PDB entry 5WBR | X-ray diffraction, 2.58 A resolution | chains A and B

== Chain A (and B) ==
Protein: Ketohexokinase
Source organism: Homo sapiens
Notes: EC 2.7.1.3; chain B of this document is another copy of the same molecule, construct and numbering; everything in this record applies to it too
Reference sequence: P50053 (KHK_HUMAN); numbering as in UniProt (aligned over 5-298)
Sequence (313 residues; numbered -14 to 298; the number before each row is that of its first residue; numbers below 1 keep their minus sign (Met-14 is residue -14)):
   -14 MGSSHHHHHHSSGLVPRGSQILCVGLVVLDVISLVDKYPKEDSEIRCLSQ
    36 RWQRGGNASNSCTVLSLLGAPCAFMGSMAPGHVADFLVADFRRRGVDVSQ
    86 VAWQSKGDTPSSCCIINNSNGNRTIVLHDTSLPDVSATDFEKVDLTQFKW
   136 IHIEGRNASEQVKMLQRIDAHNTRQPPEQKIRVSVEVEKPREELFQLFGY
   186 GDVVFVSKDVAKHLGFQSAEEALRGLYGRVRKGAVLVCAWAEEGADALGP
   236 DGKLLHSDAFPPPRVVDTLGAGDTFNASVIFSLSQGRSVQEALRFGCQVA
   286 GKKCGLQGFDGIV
Not modelled in the structure: -14 to 2 (chain B: -14 to -3)
Differences from the reference sequence: expression tag (-14 to 4)
Curated features (UniProtKB/Swiss-Prot):
  - binding site (beta-D-fructose): Asp15, Gly41, Asn42, Asn45, Asp258
  - binding site (ATP): Arg108, Ala226 to Gly229, Gly255 to Asp258
  - natural variant: Gly40 (G40R: In FRUCT), Ala43 (A43T: In FRUCT)
Small-molecule neighbours: A3Y (6-[4-(2-hydroxyethyl)piperazin-1-yl]-2-[(3S)-3-(hydroxymethyl)piperidin-1-yl]-4-(trifluoromethyl)pyridine-3-carbonitrile): Asn105, Asn107, Ala224, Ala226, Glu227, Gly229, Pro246, Pro247, Val250, Thr253, Ala256, Gly257, Phe260, Cys282, Ala285, Gly286, Cys289

== Chain A / chain B interface ==
Contacting residue pairs (72; chain A residue first):
  Leu14(A) - Trp37(B)  hydrophobic
  Ser18(A) - Val111(B)
  Val20(A) - Val111(B)  hydrophobic
  Tyr23(A) - Pro24(B)  hydrogen bond (side chain-backbone)
  Tyr23(A) - Glu26(B)
  Pro24(A) - Tyr23(B)  hydrogen bond (backbone-side chain)
  Pro24(A) - Val111(B)  hydrophobic
  Lys25(A) - Tyr23(B)
  Lys25(A) - Thr109(B)
  Glu26(A) - Tyr23(B)
  Glu26(A) - Asn102(B)
  Glu26(A) - Asn105(B)  hydrogen bond
  Glu26(A) - Asn107(B)
  Glu26(A) - Thr109(B)
  Asp27(A) - Asn107(B)
  Asp27(A) - Arg108(B)
  Asp27(A) - Thr109(B)  hydrogen bond (backbone-side chain)
  Ser28(A) - Thr109(B)
  Ser28(A) - Ile110(B)  hydrogen bond (backbone-backbone)
  Glu29(A) - Ile110(B)
  Glu29(A) - Leu112(B)
  Ile30(A) - Ile110(B)  hydrogen bond (backbone-backbone)
  Ile30(A) - Val111(B)
  Ile30(A) - Leu112(B)  hydrogen bond (backbone-backbone)
  Arg31(A) - Leu112(B)
  Arg31(A) - His113(B)  hydrogen bond
  Cys32(A) - Val111(B)  hydrophobic
  Cys32(A) - Leu112(B)  hydrogen bond (backbone-backbone)
  Cys32(A) - Asp114(B)
  Leu33(A) - Asp114(B)
  Ser34(A) - Asp114(B)
  Gln35(A) - Asp93(B)
  Gln35(A) - Thr94(B)
  Gln35(A) - Ser96(B)  hydrogen bond (side chain-backbone)
  Gln35(A) - His113(B)
  Gln35(A) - Asp114(B)  hydrogen bond (backbone-side chain)
  Trp37(A) - Trp37(B)  hydrophobic
  Trp37(A) - His67(B)
  Trp37(A) - Val68(B)
  Phe71(A) - His67(B)
  Ser96(A) - Gln35(B)  hydrogen bond
  Ser96(A) - Trp37(B)
  Cys98(A) - Val16(B)  hydrophobic
  Cys98(A) - Cys98(B)  hydrophobic
  Ile100(A) - Ile100(B)  hydrophobic
  Asn102(A) - Glu26(B)  hydrogen bond
  Asn105(A) - Glu26(B)  hydrogen bond
  Asn107(A) - Glu26(B)
  Asn107(A) - Asp27(B)  hydrogen bond
  Arg108(A) - Asp27(B)  salt bridge
  Arg108(A) - Ser28(B)
  Arg108(A) - Glu29(B)  salt bridge
  Thr109(A) - Pro24(B)
  Thr109(A) - Lys25(B)
  Thr109(A) - Glu26(B)
  Thr109(A) - Asp27(B)  hydrogen bond (side chain-backbone)
  Thr109(A) - Ser28(B)
  Ile110(A) - Ser28(B)  hydrogen bond (backbone-backbone)
  Ile110(A) - Glu29(B)
  Ile110(A) - Ile30(B)  hydrogen bond (backbone-backbone)
  Val111(A) - Ser18(B)
  Val111(A) - Ile30(B)
  Val111(A) - Cys32(B)  hydrophobic
  Leu112(A) - Ile30(B)  hydrogen bond (backbone-backbone)
  Leu112(A) - Arg31(B)
  Leu112(A) - Cys32(B)  hydrogen bond (backbone-backbone)
  His113(A) - Cys32(B)
  His113(A) - Gln35(B)
  Asp114(A) - Arg31(B)  salt bridge
  Arg141(A) - Arg31(B)
  Glu173(A) - Glu29(B)
  Lys174(A) - Glu29(B)  salt bridge
Also at the interface, not in a pair above, chain A (38 interface residues in all): Val16, His67, Ser97, Thr253
Also at the interface, not in a pair above, chain B (35 interface residues in all): Val20, Pro95, Thr115, Lys174

== In short ==
38 residues of chain A and 35 residues of chain B are in contact, with 20 hydrogen bonds and 4 salt bridges.
Among the polar pairs are Arg108(A)-Asp27(B), Arg108(A)-Glu29(B) and Asp114(A)-Arg31(B). Chain A binds
compound A3Y.
Both chains are Ketohexokinase (Homo sapiens). Entry 5WBR (Structure of human Ketohexokinase complexed with
hits from fragment screening) was determined by X-ray diffraction, deposited together with 5WBM, 5WBO, 5WBP,
5WBQ and 5WBZ.
